PDB entry 8BGO | X-ray diffraction, 3.08 A resolution | chains A and D of the 6 polymer chains in the assembly

# Chain A (and D)
Protein: Diacetylchitobiose deacetylase
Source organism: Thermococcus chitonophagus
Notes: EC 3.5.1.136; chain D of this document is another copy of the same molecule, construct and numbering; everything in this record applies to it too
Reference sequence: A0A160VQZ8 (A0A160VQZ8_9EURY); numbering as in UniProt (aligned over 1-267)
Chain sequence (271 residues; numbered -3 to 267; the number before each row is that of its first residue; numbers below 1 keep their minus sign (Asp-3 is residue -3)):
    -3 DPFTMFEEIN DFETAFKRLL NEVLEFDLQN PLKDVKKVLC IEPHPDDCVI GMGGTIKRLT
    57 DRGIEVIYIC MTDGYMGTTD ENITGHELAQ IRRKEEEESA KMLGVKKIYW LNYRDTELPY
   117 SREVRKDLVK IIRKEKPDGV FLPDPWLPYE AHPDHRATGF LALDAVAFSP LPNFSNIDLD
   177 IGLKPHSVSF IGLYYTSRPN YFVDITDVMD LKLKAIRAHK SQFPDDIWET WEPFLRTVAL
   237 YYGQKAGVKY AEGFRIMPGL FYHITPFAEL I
Disordered / not traced: -3 to 0 (chain D: -3 to 1)
Construct notes: expression tag (-3 to 0)
Ion coordination: Zn2+: His40, Asp43, His151 (together with N-acetylglucosamine)
Reported in the primary citation:
  - Zn2+ coordination: His40, Asp43, His151
  - binding site for N-acetylglucosamine: Asp42, Ile46, Trp227, Gly255, His259, Ile260
  - catalytic residues: Asp42, His259 (proposed by the authors, not directly observed)

# Interface between chain A and chain D
Contacting residue pairs (20):
  Asp69(A) - His82(D)
  Asp69(A) - Arg110(D)  salt bridge
  Tyr71(A) - Asn108(D)
  Thr80(A) - Arg89(D)
  His82(A) - Asp69(D)
  His82(A) - His82(D)
  His82(A) - Ala85(D)
  His82(A) - Asn108(D)  hydrogen bond
  Glu83(A) - Gln86(D)
  Glu83(A) - Arg89(D)  salt bridge
  Ala85(A) - His82(D)
  Gln86(A) - Glu83(D)
  Gln86(A) - Gln86(D)
  Arg89(A) - Thr80(D)
  Asn108(A) - Tyr71(D)
  Asn108(A) - His82(D)  hydrogen bond
  Asn108(A) - Arg110(D)  hydrogen bond (backbone-side chain)
  Arg110(A) - Asp69(D)  salt bridge
  Arg110(A) - Asn108(D)  hydrogen bond (side chain-backbone)
  Arg110(A) - Arg110(D)

# In short
Chain A and chain D each contribute 10 residues to their interface, with 4 hydrogen bonds and 3 salt bridges.
Polar contacts include Asp69(A)-Arg110(D), Glu83(A)-Arg89(D) and His82(A)-Asn108(D). His40(A), Asp43(A) and
His151(A) form the Zn2+ site. From the paper: catalytic residues Asp42(A) and His259(A); a binding site for
N-acetylglucosamine at Asp42(A), Ile46(A) and Trp227(A) among others.
Chain A and chain D are both Diacetylchitobiose deacetylase (Thermococcus chitonophagus); the structure,
N,N-diacetylchitobiose deacetylase from Pyrococcus chitonophagus with substrate N,N-diacetylchitobiose, was
determined by X-ray diffraction, deposited together with 8BGN and 8BGP.
